Entry 2CF7 (X-ray diffraction, 1.50 A resolution); this record covers chains A and K of the 12 polymer chains in the assembly.

[Chain A (and K)]
Protein: DPR
Organism: Streptococcus suis
Notes: chain K of this document is another copy of the same molecule, construct and numbering; everything in this record applies to it too
UniProtKB: Q9F5J9 (Q9F5J9_STRSU); residues 8-172 here = UniProt positions 8-172
Sequence (165 residues; each row starts with the number of its first residue):
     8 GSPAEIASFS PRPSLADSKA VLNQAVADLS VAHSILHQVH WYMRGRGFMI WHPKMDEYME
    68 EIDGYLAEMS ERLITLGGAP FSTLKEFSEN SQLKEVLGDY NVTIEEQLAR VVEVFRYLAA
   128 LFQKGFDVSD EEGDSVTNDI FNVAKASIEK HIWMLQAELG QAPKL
Disordered / not traced: 8-13, 21-23 (chain K: 8-21)
Differences from the reference sequence: engineered mutation A74 (Asp in Q9F5J9)

[How chain A and chain K interact]
Pairs across the interface (25):
  R53(A) - R53(K)  hydrogen bond (backbone-side chain)
  G54(A) - R53(K)
  I57(A) - M56(K)  hydrophobic
  I57(A) - I57(K)  hydrophobic
  W58(A) - M56(K)  hydrophobic
  K61(A) - M56(K)
  I111(A) - R53(K)
  E112(A) - R53(K)  salt bridge
  W160(A) - F55(K)  hydrophobic
  W160(A) - H59(K)
  M161(A) - F55(K)  hydrophobic
  M161(A) - H59(K)
  A164(A) - M50(K)
  A164(A) - R51(K)
  A164(A) - G52(K)  hydrogen bond (backbone-backbone)
  A164(A) - F55(K)  hydrophobic
  E165(A) - G52(K)
  E165(A) - R53(K)  salt bridge
  E165(A) - G54(K)  hydrogen bond (side chain-backbone)
  E165(A) - F55(K)  hydrogen bond (side chain-backbone)
  E165(A) - M56(K)  hydrogen bond (side chain-backbone)
  G167(A) - G52(K)
  Q168(A) - R51(K)
  A169(A) - R51(K)
  P170(A) - R51(K)
Interface residues without a listed pair, chain A (16 interface residues in all): Y65

[Summary]
Chain A and chain K form an interface of 16 and 9 residues respectively; the contacts include 5 hydrogen bonds
and 2 salt bridges. Polar contacts include E112(A)-R53(K), E165(A)-R53(K) and R53(A)-R53(K).
Both chains are DPR (Streptococcus suis). Entry 2CF7 (Asp74Ala mutant crystal structure for Dps-like peroxide
resistance protein Dpr from Streptococcus suis) was determined by X-ray diffraction, deposited together with
2BW1.
